7C3A - chain A; structure by X-ray diffraction, 2.60 A resolution.

Chain A:
Molecule: Ferredoxin reductase component of carbazole
Organism: Janthinobacterium sp. (strain J3)
Reference sequence: Q84II0 (Q84II0_JANS3); residue numbers follow UniProt; this construct covers 2-329
Sequence (335 residues; row label = number of the first residue in the row; numbers below 1 keep their minus sign (Met-5 is residue -5)):
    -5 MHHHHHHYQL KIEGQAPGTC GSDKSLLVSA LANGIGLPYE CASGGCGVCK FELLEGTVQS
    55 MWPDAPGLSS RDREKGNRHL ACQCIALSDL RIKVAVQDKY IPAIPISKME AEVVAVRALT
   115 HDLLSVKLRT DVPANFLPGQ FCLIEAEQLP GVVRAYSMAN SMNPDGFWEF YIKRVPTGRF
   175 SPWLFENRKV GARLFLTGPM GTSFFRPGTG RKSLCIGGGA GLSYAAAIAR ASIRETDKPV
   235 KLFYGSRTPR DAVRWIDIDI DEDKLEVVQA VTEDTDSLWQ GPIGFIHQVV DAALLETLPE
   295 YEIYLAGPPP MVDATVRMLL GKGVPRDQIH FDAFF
Unresolved in the structure: -5 to -4, 267-278
Differences from the reference sequence: expression tag (-5 to 1)
Metal / ion sites: Ni2+: His-2, His0 (shared with 2 residues of chain B; 2 residues of chain C); 2Fe-2S cluster Fe: Cys35, Cys40, Cys43, Cys76
Ligand contacts:
  - FAD (flavin-adenine dinucleotide): Cys35, Ser37, Met55, Trp56, Phe135, Gly145, Arg148, Ala149, Tyr150, Ser151, Tyr165, Ile166, Lys167, Val169, Thr171, Gly172, Arg173, Phe174, Ser175, Pro176, Ala214, Ser217, Asp326, Ala327, Phe328, Phe329
  - 2Fe-2S cluster (FES): Tyr33, Glu34, Cys35, Ala36, Ser37, Gly38, Gly39, Cys40, Gly41, Val42, Cys43, Leu74, Cys76
What the authors report for this chain:
  - 2Fe-2S cluster coordination: Cys35, Cys40, Cys43, Cys76
  - binding site for 2Fe-2S cluster: Tyr33, Gly38 to Gly41, Leu74
  - binding site for flavin-adenine dinucleotide: Cys35, Trp56, Phe135, Arg148, Ala149, Ser151, Tyr165, Lys167, Arg173, Ser175, Ser217, Phe328

Overview:
Ligands of chain A: flavin-adenine dinucleotide and 2Fe-2S cluster. His-2 and His0 form the Ni2+ site. Cys35,
Cys40, Cys43 and Cys76 coordinate a 2Fe-2S cluster Fe ion. From the paper: a binding site for flavin-adenine
dinucleotide at Cys35, Trp56 and Phe135 among others; a binding site for 2Fe-2S cluster at Tyr33, Gly38 and
Leu74.
Chain A is Ferredoxin reductase component of carbazole (Janthinobacterium sp. (strain J3)); the structure,
Ferredoxin reductase in carbazole 1,9a-dioxygenase, was determined by X-ray diffraction, deposited together
with 7C3B.
